Entry 9OMA (electron microscopy, 4.14 A resolution (low resolution: residue-level contacts below are approximate; hydrogen-bond / salt-bridge calls are withheld)); this record covers chains B and C of the 5 polymer chains in the assembly.

# Chain B
Name: Cullin-5
From: Homo sapiens
UniProt: Q93034 (CUL5_HUMAN); residues 1-780 here = UniProt positions 1-780
Chain sequence (783 residues; row label = number of the first residue in the row; numbers below 1 keep their minus sign (Gly-2 is residue -2)):
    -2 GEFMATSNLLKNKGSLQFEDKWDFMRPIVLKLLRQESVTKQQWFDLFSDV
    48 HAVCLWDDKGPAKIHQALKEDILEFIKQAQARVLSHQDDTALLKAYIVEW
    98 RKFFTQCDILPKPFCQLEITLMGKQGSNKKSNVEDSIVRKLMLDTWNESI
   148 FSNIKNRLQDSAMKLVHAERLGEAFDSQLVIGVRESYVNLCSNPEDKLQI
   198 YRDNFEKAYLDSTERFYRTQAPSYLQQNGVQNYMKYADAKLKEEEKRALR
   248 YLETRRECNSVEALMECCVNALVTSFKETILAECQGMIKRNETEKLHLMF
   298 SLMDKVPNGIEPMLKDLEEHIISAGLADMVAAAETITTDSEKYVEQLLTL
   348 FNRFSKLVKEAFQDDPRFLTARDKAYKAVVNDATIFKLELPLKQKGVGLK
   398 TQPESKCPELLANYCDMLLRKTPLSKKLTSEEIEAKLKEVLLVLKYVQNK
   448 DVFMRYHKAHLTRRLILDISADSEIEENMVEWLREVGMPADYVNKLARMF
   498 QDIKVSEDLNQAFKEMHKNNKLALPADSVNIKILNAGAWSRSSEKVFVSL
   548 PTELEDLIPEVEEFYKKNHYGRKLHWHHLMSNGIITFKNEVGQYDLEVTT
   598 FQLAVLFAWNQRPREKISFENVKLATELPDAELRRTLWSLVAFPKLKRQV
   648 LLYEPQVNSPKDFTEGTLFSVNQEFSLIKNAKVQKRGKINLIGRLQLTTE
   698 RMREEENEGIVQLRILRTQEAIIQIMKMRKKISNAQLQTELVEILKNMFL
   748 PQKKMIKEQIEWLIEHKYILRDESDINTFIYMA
Not modelled in the structure: -2 to 15, 116-130, 380-402, 516-519
Sequence notes: expression tag (-2 to 0); conflict Tyr567 (Ser in Q93034), Val619 (Leu in Q93034), Leu767 (Arg in Q93034)
Curated features (UniProtKB/Swiss-Prot):
  - modified residue: Ser34 (Phosphoserine), Thr210 (Phosphothreonine)
  - cross-link: Lys724 (Glycyl lysine isopeptide (Lys-Gly) (interchain with G-Cter in NEDD8))
  - mutagenesis: Leu52 (L52V: Strongly impaired interaction with HIV-1 Vif protein), Trp53 (W53A: Strongly impaired interaction with HIV-1 Vif protein. Decreased interaction ith SOCS2), Asp55 (D55A: Strongly impaired interaction with HIV-1 Vif protein), Arg460 (R460A: Impaired interaction with ARIH2), Glu617 to Glu624 (Impaired interaction with ARIH2), Arg691 (R691A: Impaired interaction with ARIH2), Leu710 (L710D: Impaired interaction with ARIH2), Glu717 (E717A: Impaired interaction with ARIH2), Lys724 (K724R: Abolished neddylation and interaction with ARIH2)

# Chain C
Name: RING-box protein 2
From: Homo sapiens
Notes: EC 2.3.2.27, 2.3.2.32
UniProt: Q9UBF6 (RBX2_HUMAN); numbering as in UniProt (aligned over 1-113)
Chain sequence (113 residues; each row starts with the number of its first residue):
     1 MADVEDGEEPCVLSSHSGSAGSKSGGDKMFSLKKWNAVAMWSWDVECDTC
    51 AICRVQVMDACLRCQAENKQEDCVVVWGECNHSFHNCCMSLWVKQNNRCP
   101 LCQQDWVVQRIGK
Not modelled in the structure: 1-26, 69-71
Sequence notes: conflict Pro10 (Thr in Q9UBF6), Val12 (Ala in Q9UBF6), Ser14 (Ala in Q9UBF6), Ala20 (Ser in Q9UBF6)
Disulfide bonds: Cys50-Cys53, Cys61-Cys73
Curated features (UniProtKB/Swiss-Prot):
  - zinc finger: Cys61 to Gln103 (RING-type)
  - binding site (Zn(2+)): Cys50, Cys53, Cys61, Cys64, Cys73, Cys80, His82, His85, Cys87, Cys88, Cys99, Cys102
  - modified residue: Ala2 (N-acetylalanine)

# Interface between chain B and chain C
Contacting residue pairs - 127 pairs, chain B then chain C:
  Met451(B) with Ile111(C)
  Arg452(B) with Ile111(C); Gly112(C); Lys113(C)
  Lys455(B) with Ile111(C)
  Ala456(B) with Lys113(C)
  Thr459(B) with Arg110(C)
  Asp488(B) with Glu79(C); Val108(C)
  Tyr489(B) with Val108(C); Gln109(C); Ile111(C)
  Lys492(B) with Gln109(C); Arg110(C)
  Arg495(B) with Glu79(C); Asn81(C); Gln109(C)
  Asp499(B) with Trp41(C)
  Leu521(B) with Ser31(C); Leu32(C); Trp35(C)
  Asp524(B) with Lys28(C)
  Ser525(B) with Lys28(C); Ser31(C); Leu32(C)
  Asn527(B) with Lys33(C); Trp35(C); Ala37(C)
  Ile528(B) with Ala37(C)
  Lys529(B) with Asn36(C); Ala37(C); Ala39(C)
  Ile530(B) with Trp41(C)
  Leu531(B) with Ala39(C); Met40(C); Trp41(C)
  Asn532(B) with Met40(C); Trp41(C); Trp77(C)
  Ala533(B) with Met40(C); Trp41(C); Ser42(C); Val75(C); Trp77(C); Ser83(C)
  Gly534(B) with Val75(C); Val76(C); Trp77(C); Arg110(C)
  Trp536(B) with Val38(C); Ala39(C)
  Ser537(B) with Met40(C); Val74(C); Val75(C)
  Arg538(B) with Val74(C); Arg110(C); Lys113(C)
  Ser539(B) with Val74(C)
  Ser540(B) with Val74(C)
  Lys542(B) with Cys73(C)
  Glu550(B) with Leu32(C)
  Leu551(B) with Leu32(C); Trp35(C)
  Leu554(B) with Trp35(C)
  Glu559(B) with Met58(C)
  Lys563(B) with Cys47(C); Met58(C)
  Lys564(B) with Asp48(C)
  Tyr567(B) with Glu46(C); Asp48(C)
  Gly568(B) with Ser42(C); Asp44(C); Glu46(C); Cys47(C)
  Arg569(B) with Trp41(C); Ser42(C); Cys47(C)
  Lys570(B) with Met40(C); Trp41(C); Ser42(C); Asp44(C); Glu46(C); Cys47(C); Thr49(C); Cys50(C); Val57(C)
  Leu571(B) with Ala39(C); Met40(C); Met58(C)
  His572(B) with Ala39(C); Met40(C); Met58(C)
  Trp573(B) with Ala37(C); Val38(C)
  His574(B) with Val38(C)
  Met577(B) with Asn36(C); Val38(C)
  Ser578(B) with Asn36(C); Ala37(C); Val38(C)
  Asn579(B) with Lys34(C); Trp35(C); Asn36(C)
  Gly580(B) with Leu32(C)
  Ile581(B) with Ser31(C); Leu32(C); Lys34(C)
  Ile582(B) with Leu32(C)
  Thr583(B) with Met29(C); Phe30(C)
  Asp592(B) with Met29(C)
  Glu594(B) with Lys34(C)
  Arg683(B) with Phe30(C)
  Thr695(B) with Lys113(C)
  Glu702(B) with Lys113(C)
  Glu703(B) with Lys113(C)
  Gln709(B) with Ser90(C); Leu91(C)
  Leu713(B) with Leu91(C); Val93(C); Lys94(C)
  Arg714(B) with Ile111(C)
  Gln716(B) with Lys94(C)
  Ile720(B) with Gln95(C)
  His763(B) with Trp92(C)
  Tyr765(B) with Trp92(C); Gln95(C)
Interface residues without a listed pair, chain B (70 interface residues in all): Asn491, Val526, Tyr562, His566, Gln590, Leu600, Ile712, Glu717, Leu760
Interface residues without a listed pair, chain C (49 interface residues in all): Trp43, Val45, Asp59, Ala60, Asp72, Val107

# In short
Chain B and chain C form an interface of 70 and 49 residues respectively. UniProt lists 15 mutagenesis sites
on chain B; 12 Zn2+-binding residues on chain C.
Here chain B is Cullin-5 and chain C is RING-box protein 2, both from Homo sapiens. Entry 9OMA (Cryo-EM
structure of PCMTD1-ELOBC-CUL5-RBX2 (CRL5-PCMTD1)) was determined by electron microscopy (same publication as
9OMF).
